3TTV - chains A and B of the 4 polymer chains in the assembly; structure by X-ray diffraction, 1.45 A resolution.

# Chain A (and B)
Name: Catalase HPII
From: Escherichia coli
Notes: EC 1.11.1.6; chain B of this document is another copy of the same molecule, construct and numbering; everything in this record applies to it too
UniProtKB: P21179 (CATE_ECOLI); residues 1-753 here = UniProt positions 1-753
Chain sequence (753 residues; row label = number of the first residue in the row):
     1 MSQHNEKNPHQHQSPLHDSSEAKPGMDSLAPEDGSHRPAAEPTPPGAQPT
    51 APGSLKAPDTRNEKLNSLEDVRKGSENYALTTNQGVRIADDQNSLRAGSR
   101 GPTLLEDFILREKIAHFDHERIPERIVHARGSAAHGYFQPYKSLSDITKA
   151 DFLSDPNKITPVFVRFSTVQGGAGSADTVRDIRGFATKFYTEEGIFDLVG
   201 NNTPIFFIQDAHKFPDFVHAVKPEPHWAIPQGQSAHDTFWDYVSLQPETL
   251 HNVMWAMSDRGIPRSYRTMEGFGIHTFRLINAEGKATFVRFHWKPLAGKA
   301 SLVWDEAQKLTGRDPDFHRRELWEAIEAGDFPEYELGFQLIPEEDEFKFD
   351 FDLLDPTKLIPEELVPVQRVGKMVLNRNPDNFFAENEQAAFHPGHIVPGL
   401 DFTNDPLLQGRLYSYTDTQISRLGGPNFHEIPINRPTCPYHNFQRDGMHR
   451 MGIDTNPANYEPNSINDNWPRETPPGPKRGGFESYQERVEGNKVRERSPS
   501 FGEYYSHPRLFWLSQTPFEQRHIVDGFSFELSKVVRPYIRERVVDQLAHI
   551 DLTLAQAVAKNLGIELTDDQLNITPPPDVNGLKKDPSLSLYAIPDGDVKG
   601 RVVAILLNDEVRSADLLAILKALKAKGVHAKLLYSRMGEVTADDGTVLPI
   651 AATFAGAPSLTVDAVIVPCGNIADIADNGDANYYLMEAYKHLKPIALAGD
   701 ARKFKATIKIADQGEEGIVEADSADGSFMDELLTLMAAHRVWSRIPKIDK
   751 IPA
Unresolved in the structure: 1-27
Differences from the reference sequence: engineered mutation A115 (Thr in P21179), Y413 (Phe in P21179)
Modified positions: C669 (cysteinesulfonic acid; OCS)
Bound ions: heme Fe near Y415 (its only coordinating residue here)
Small-molecule neighbours:
  - heme (HEM), molecule 1: I114, F117, D118
  - heme (HEM), molecule 2: R125, I126, V127, H128, R165, S167, G184, F185, A186, V199, G200, N201, F206, A211, F214, I274, H275, F391, L407, G410, R411, S414, Y415, T418, Q419, R422
From the paper describing this entry:
  - mutagenesis - F413Y: unchanged catalytic activity
  - catalytic residues: H128 (citing earlier work)
  - mutagenesis - R111A, R111K, F413Y: unchanged expression

# Chain A / chain B interface
Contacting residue pairs (88; chain A residue first):
  P102(A) - L104(B)  hydrophobic
  T103(A) - L104(B)
  T103(A) - L105(B)  hydrogen bond (backbone-backbone)
  L104(A) - P102(B)  hydrophobic
  L104(A) - T103(B)
  L104(A) - L104(B)  hydrophobic
  L105(A) - T103(B)  hydrogen bond (backbone-backbone)
  L105(A) - L105(B)  hydrophobic
  K213(A) - E461(B)  salt bridge
  K213(A) - P462(B)
  D216(A) - Y460(B)
  D216(A) - E461(B)  hydrogen bond (side chain-backbone)
  H219(A) - F443(B)  hydrogen bond (side chain-backbone)
  H219(A) - N459(B)  hydrogen bond (side chain-backbone)
  A220(A) - Y460(B)  hydrophobic
  P225(A) - P457(B)
  P225(A) - N459(B)
  T238(A) - Y460(B)
  T238(A) - I465(B)
  D241(A) - Y460(B)  hydrogen bond
  D241(A) - N463(B)
  D241(A) - S464(B)  hydrogen bond
  D241(A) - I465(B)
  Y242(A) - Y460(B)  hydrophobic
  Y242(A) - E461(B)
  L245(A) - P462(B)
  L245(A) - N463(B)
  L245(A) - S464(B)
  Q246(A) - P462(B)
  N404(A) - K493(B)  hydrogen bond
  Y413(A) - Y413(B)  hydrophobic
  F443(A) - H219(B)  hydrogen bond (backbone-side chain)
  P457(A) - P225(B)
  N459(A) - H219(B)  hydrogen bond (backbone-side chain)
  N459(A) - P225(B)
  Y460(A) - D216(B)
  Y460(A) - T238(B)
  Y460(A) - D241(B)  hydrogen bond
  Y460(A) - Y242(B)  hydrophobic
  E461(A) - K213(B)  salt bridge
  E461(A) - D216(B)  hydrogen bond (backbone-side chain)
  E461(A) - Y242(B)
  P462(A) - K213(B)
  P462(A) - L245(B)
  P462(A) - Q246(B)
  N463(A) - D241(B)
  N463(A) - L245(B)
  S464(A) - D241(B)  hydrogen bond
  S464(A) - L245(B)
  S464(A) - Y538(B)  hydrogen bond
  S464(A) - R542(B)
  I465(A) - T238(B)
  I465(A) - D241(B)
  I465(A) - R536(B)
  I465(A) - Y538(B)
  S484(A) - R495(B)  hydrogen bond
  Y485(A) - K493(B)
  Q486(A) - N492(B)  hydrogen bond (backbone-side chain)
  Q486(A) - K493(B)
  Q486(A) - V494(B)
  E487(A) - G491(B)
  E487(A) - N492(B)
  E487(A) - K493(B)  salt bridge
  R488(A) - E490(B)
  R488(A) - G491(B)
  R488(A) - N492(B)  hydrogen bond
  V489(A) - V489(B)
  V489(A) - E490(B)
  V489(A) - G491(B)  hydrogen bond (backbone-backbone)
  V489(A) - K493(B)
  E490(A) - V489(B)
  G491(A) - E487(B)
  G491(A) - R488(B)
  G491(A) - V489(B)  hydrogen bond (backbone-backbone)
  N492(A) - Q486(B)  hydrogen bond (side chain-backbone)
  N492(A) - E487(B)
  N492(A) - R488(B)  hydrogen bond
  K493(A) - N404(B)  hydrogen bond
  K493(A) - Y485(B)
  K493(A) - Q486(B)
  K493(A) - E487(B)  salt bridge
  K493(A) - V489(B)
  V494(A) - Q486(B)
  R495(A) - S484(B)  hydrogen bond
  R536(A) - I465(B)
  Y538(A) - S464(B)  hydrogen bond
  Y538(A) - I465(B)
  R542(A) - S464(B)
Interface residues without a listed pair, chain A (49 interface residues in all): E106, L110, R111, Q409, D417, Q444, R445, F482, I539
Interface residues without a listed pair, chain B (49 interface residues in all): E106, L110, R111, A220, Q409, D417, Q444, R445, F482, I539
From the paper, about this interface:
  - residue pairs: Y413(A)-Y413(B)

# In short
Chain A and chain B each contribute 49 residues to their interface; the contacts include 24 hydrogen bonds and
4 salt bridges. Among the polar pairs are K213(A)-E461(B), E487(A)-K493(B) and D216(A)-E461(B). The paper
describes a contact between Y413(A) and Y413(B). From the paper: the catalytic residue H128(A); R111A, R111K
and F413Y of chain A leave expression unchanged.
Both chains are Catalase HPII (Escherichia coli). Entry 3TTV (Structure of the F413E variant of E. coli KatE)
was determined by X-ray diffraction (same publication as 3TTT, 3TTU, 3TTW and 3TTX).
